PDB entry 8Z6A | electron microscopy, 2.99 A resolution | chains B and A of the 6 polymer chains in the assembly

Chain B (and A):
Name: Spike glycoprotein
From: Severe acute respiratory syndrome coronavirus 2
Notes: chain A of this document is another copy of the same molecule, construct and numbering; everything in this record applies to it too
Reference sequence: P0DTC2 (SPIKE_SARS2); residues 1-1208 here = UniProt positions 1-1208
Sequence (1288 residues; each row starts with the number of its first residue):
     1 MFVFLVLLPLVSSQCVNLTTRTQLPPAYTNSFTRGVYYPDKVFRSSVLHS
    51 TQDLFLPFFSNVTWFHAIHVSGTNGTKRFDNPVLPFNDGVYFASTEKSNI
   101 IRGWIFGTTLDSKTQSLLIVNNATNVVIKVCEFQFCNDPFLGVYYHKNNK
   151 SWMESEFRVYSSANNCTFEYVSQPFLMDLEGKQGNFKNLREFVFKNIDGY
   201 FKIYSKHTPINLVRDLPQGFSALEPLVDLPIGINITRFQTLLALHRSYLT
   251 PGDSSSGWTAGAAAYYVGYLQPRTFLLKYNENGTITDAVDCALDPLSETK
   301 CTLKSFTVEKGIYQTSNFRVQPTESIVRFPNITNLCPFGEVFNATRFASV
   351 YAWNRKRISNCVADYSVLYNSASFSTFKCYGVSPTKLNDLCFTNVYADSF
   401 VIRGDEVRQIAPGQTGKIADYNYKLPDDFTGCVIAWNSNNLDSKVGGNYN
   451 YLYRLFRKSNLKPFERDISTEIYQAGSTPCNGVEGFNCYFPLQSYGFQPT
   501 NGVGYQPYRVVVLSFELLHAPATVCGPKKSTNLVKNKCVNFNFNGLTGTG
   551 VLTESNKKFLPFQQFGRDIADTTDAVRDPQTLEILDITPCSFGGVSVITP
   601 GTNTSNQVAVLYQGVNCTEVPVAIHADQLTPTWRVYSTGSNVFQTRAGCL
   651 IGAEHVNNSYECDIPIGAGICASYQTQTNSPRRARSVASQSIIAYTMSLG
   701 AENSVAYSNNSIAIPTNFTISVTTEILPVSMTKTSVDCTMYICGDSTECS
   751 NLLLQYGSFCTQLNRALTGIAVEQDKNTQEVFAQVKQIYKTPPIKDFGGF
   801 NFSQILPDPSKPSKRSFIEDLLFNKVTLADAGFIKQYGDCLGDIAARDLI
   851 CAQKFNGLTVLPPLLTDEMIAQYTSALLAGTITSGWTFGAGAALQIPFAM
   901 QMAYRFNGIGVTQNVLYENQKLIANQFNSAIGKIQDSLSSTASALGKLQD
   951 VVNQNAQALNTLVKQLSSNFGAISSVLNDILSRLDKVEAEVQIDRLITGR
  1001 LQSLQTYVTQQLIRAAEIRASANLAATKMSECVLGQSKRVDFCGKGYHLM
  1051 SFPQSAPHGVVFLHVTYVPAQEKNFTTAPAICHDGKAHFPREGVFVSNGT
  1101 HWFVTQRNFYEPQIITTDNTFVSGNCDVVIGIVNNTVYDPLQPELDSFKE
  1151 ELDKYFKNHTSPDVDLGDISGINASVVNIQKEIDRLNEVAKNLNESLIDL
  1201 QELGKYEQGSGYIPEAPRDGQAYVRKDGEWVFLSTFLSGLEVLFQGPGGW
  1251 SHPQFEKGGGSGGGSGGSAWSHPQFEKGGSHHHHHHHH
Unresolved in the structure: 1-13, 622-639, 677-688, 828-853, 1150-1288
Differences from the reference sequence: variant Gly-614 (Asp in P0DTC2); expression tag (1209-1288)
Disulfide bonds: Cys-15/Cys-136, Cys-131/Cys-166, Cys-291/Cys-301, Cys-336/Cys-361, Cys-379/Cys-432, Cys-391/Cys-525, Cys-480/Cys-488, Cys-538/Cys-590, Cys-617/Cys-649, Cys-662/Cys-671, Cys-738/Cys-760, Cys-743/Cys-749, Cys-1032/Cys-1043, Cys-1082/Cys-1126
Covalent attachments: N-acetylglucosamine (NAG) linked to Asn-17, Asn-61, Asn-122, Asn-149, Asn-165, Asn-234, Asn-282, Asn-331, Asn-343, Asn-616, Asn-657, Asn-709, Asn-717, Asn-801, Asn-1074, Asn-1098, Asn-1134
Curated features (UniProtKB/Swiss-Prot):
  - region: Asn-280 to Cys-301 (Putative superantigen), Arg-403 to Asp-405 (Integrin-binding motif), Asn-448 to Phe-456 (Immunodominant HLA epitope recognized by the CD8+), Pro-681 to Ala-684 (Putative superantigen), Ser-816 to Tyr-837 (Fusion peptide 1), Lys-835 to Phe-855 (Fusion peptide 2), Asp-1163 to Glu-1202 (Heptad repeat 2)
  - site (Cleavage): Arg-685, Ser-686, Arg-815, Ser-816
  - glycosylation: Asn-17 (N-linked (GlcNAc...) (complex) asparagine), Asn-61 (N-linked (GlcNAc...) (hybrid) asparagine), Asn-74 (N-linked (GlcNAc...) (complex) asparagine), Asn-122 (N-linked (GlcNAc...) (hybrid) asparagine), Asn-149 (N-linked (GlcNAc...) (complex) asparagine), Asn-165 (N-linked (GlcNAc...) (complex) asparagine), Asn-234 (N-linked (GlcNAc...) (high mannose) asparagine), Asn-282 (N-linked (GlcNAc...) (complex) asparagine), Thr-323 (O-linked (GalNAc) threonine), Ser-325 (O-linked (HexNAc...) serine), Asn-331 (N-linked (GlcNAc...) (complex) asparagine), Asn-343 (N-linked (GlcNAc...) (complex) asparagine), Asn-603 (N-linked (GlcNAc...) (hybrid) asparagine), Asn-616 (N-linked (GlcNAc...) (complex) asparagine), Asn-657 (N-linked (GlcNAc...) (complex) asparagine), Thr-676 (O-linked (GlcNAc...) threonine), Thr-678 (O-linked (GlcNAc...) threonine), Asn-709 (N-linked (GlcNAc...) (high mannose) asparagine), Asn-717 (N-linked (GlcNAc...) (hybrid) asparagine), Asn-801 (N-linked (GlcNAc...) (hybrid) asparagine) and 6 more in UniProt
  - natural variant: Leu-5 (L5F: In strain: Iota/B.1.526), Ser-13 (S13I: In strain: Epsilon/B.1.427/B.1.429), Leu-18 (L18F: In strain: Beta/B.1.351, Gamma/P.1 and 1 more), Thr-19 (T19I: In strain: Omicron/BQ.1.1, Omicron/XBB.1.5 and 1 more; T19R: In strain: Delta/B.1.617.2, Omicron/BA.2 and 4 more), Thr-20 (T20N: In strain: Gamma/P.1), Leu-24 to Ala-27 (sequence variant, change not given here; In strain: Omicron/BA.2, Omicron/BA.2.12.1 and 6 more), Pro-26 (P26S: In strain: Gamma/P.1), Gln-52 (Q52H: In strain: Omicron/EG.5.1), Ala-67 (A67V: In strain: Eta/B.1.525, Omicron/BA.1), His-69 to Val-70 (deletion: In strain: Alpha/B.1.1.7, Eta/B.1.525 and 5 more), Gly-75 (G75V: In strain: Lambda/C.37), Thr-76 (T76I: In strain: Lambda/C.37), 82 further natural variant entries in UniProt
  - mutagenesis: His-69 to Val-70 (Increased incorporation of cleaved spike into virions), Asn-121 (N121Q: Partial loss of biliverdin affinity), Arg-190 (R190K: Partial loss of biliverdin affinity), Asn-234 (N234Q: Increased resistance to neutralizing antibodies), Asn-331 (N331Q: Reduced viral infectivity), Asn-343 (N343Q: Reduced viral infectivity), Leu-452 (L452R: Increased resistance to neutralizing antibodies. Decreases HLA binding to NF9 epitope. Increased binding affinity to human ACE2), Tyr-453 (Y453F: Decreased HLA binding to NF9 epitope. Increased binding affinity to human ACE2), Ala-475 (A475V: Increased resistance to neutralizing antibodies), Val-483 (V483A: Increased resistance to neutralizing antibodies), Glu-484 (E484D: Increased replication in human TMEM106B overexpressing cells), Phe-490 (F490L: Increased resistance to neutralizing antibodies and human covalescent sera neutralization), 14 further mutagenesis entries in UniProt

Interface between chain B and chain A:
Contacting residue pairs (147; chain B residue first):
  Arg-319(B) / Asp-737(A)  salt bridge
  Arg-319(B) / Met-740(A)
  Arg-357(B) / Cys-166(A)
  Arg-357(B) / Thr-167(A)  hydrogen bond (side chain-backbone)
  Ser-359(B) / Thr-167(A)
  Asn-360(B) / Phe-168(A)
  Pro-521(B) / Tyr-200(A)
  Pro-521(B) / Pro-230(A)  hydrophobic
  Pro-521(B) / Gly-232(A)
  Lys-557(B) / Phe-43(A)
  Lys-558(B) / Asn-282(A)
  Phe-559(B) / Phe-43(A)  hydrophobic
  Leu-560(B) / Tyr-38(A)
  Leu-560(B) / Asn-282(A)
  Leu-560(B) / Gly-283(A)
  Phe-562(B) / Tyr-38(A)  hydrophobic
  Phe-562(B) / Lys-41(A)
  Phe-562(B) / Glu-224(A)
  Phe-562(B) / Pro-225(A)
  Gln-563(B) / Val-42(A)
  Gln-563(B) / Phe-43(A)
  Gln-563(B) / Gly-283(A)
  Gln-564(B) / Lys-41(A)
  Phe-565(B) / Asp-40(A)
  Phe-565(B) / Lys-41(A)
  Phe-565(B) / Val-42(A)
  Phe-565(B) / Phe-43(A)  hydrogen bond (backbone-backbone)
  Gly-566(B) / Phe-43(A)
  Arg-567(B) / Val-42(A)
  Arg-567(B) / Phe-43(A)  hydrogen bond (backbone-backbone)
  Arg-567(B) / Arg-44(A)
  Ala-570(B) / Val-963(A)  hydrophobic
  Thr-572(B) / Phe-855(A)
  Pro-589(B) / Lys-854(A)
  Pro-589(B) / Phe-855(A)  hydrophobic
  Phe-592(B) / Lys-854(A)
  Phe-592(B) / Gly-857(A)
  Phe-592(B) / Thr-859(A)
  Gln-613(B) / Leu-861(A)
  Gly-614(B) / Lys-854(A)  hydrogen bond (backbone-side chain)
  Arg-646(B) / Thr-866(A)
  Ala-647(B) / Pro-862(A)  hydrophobic
  Pro-665(B) / Leu-864(A)  hydrophobic
  Gly-667(B) / Leu-864(A)
  Ala-668(B) / Pro-863(A)  hydrogen bond (backbone-backbone)
  Ala-668(B) / Leu-864(A)
  Ala-668(B) / Thr-866(A)
  Gly-669(B) / Leu-864(A)  hydrogen bond (backbone-backbone)
  Gly-669(B) / Thr-866(A)
  Gly-669(B) / Met-869(A)
  Thr-696(B) / Met-869(A)
  Met-697(B) / Leu-865(A)  hydrophobic
  Met-697(B) / Met-869(A)  hydrophobic
  Leu-699(B) / Ile-788(A)  hydrophobic
  Leu-699(B) / Met-869(A)
  Leu-699(B) / Gln-872(A)
  Leu-699(B) / Tyr-873(A)
  Ala-701(B) / Gln-787(A)
  Ala-701(B) / Ile-788(A)  hydrogen bond (backbone-backbone)
  Glu-702(B) / Ile-788(A)
  Glu-702(B) / Lys-790(A)
  Asn-703(B) / Gln-787(A)
  Asn-703(B) / Ile-788(A)  hydrogen bond (backbone-backbone)
  Asn-703(B) / Tyr-789(A)
  Asn-703(B) / Lys-790(A)  hydrogen bond (backbone-backbone)
  Val-705(B) / Tyr-789(A)  hydrophobic
  Val-705(B) / Gln-895(A)
  Ala-706(B) / Gln-895(A)
  Tyr-707(B) / Pro-792(A)  hydrophobic
  Tyr-707(B) / Asp-796(A)
  Tyr-707(B) / Phe-797(A)
  Tyr-707(B) / Ile-896(A)
  Tyr-707(B) / Pro-897(A)  hydrophobic
  Tyr-707(B) / Phe-898(A)  hydrogen bond (side chain-backbone)
  Ser-708(B) / Pro-897(A)
  Asn-709(B) / Asp-796(A)
  Asn-709(B) / Pro-897(A)
  Ser-711(B) / Gln-895(A)
  Ser-711(B) / Ile-896(A)
  Ser-711(B) / Pro-897(A)
  Ile-712(B) / Gln-895(A)
  Ile-712(B) / Met-900(A)  hydrophobic
  Ala-713(B) / Leu-894(A)
  Ala-713(B) / Gln-895(A)  hydrogen bond (backbone-backbone)
  Pro-715(B) / Leu-894(A)
  Gln-957(B) / Arg-765(A)  hydrogen bond
  Thr-961(B) / Gln-762(A)
  Gln-965(B) / Tyr-756(A)  hydrogen bond (side chain-backbone)
  Gln-965(B) / Gly-757(A)
  Gln-965(B) / Ser-758(A)  hydrogen bond (side chain-backbone)
  Gln-965(B) / Phe-759(A)
  Ser-968(B) / Gln-755(A)
  Ser-968(B) / Tyr-756(A)
  Ser-968(B) / Gly-757(A)  hydrogen bond (side chain-backbone)
  Asn-969(B) / Gln-755(A)  hydrogen bond (backbone-backbone)
  Phe-970(B) / Gln-755(A)  hydrogen bond (backbone-backbone)
  Phe-970(B) / Tyr-756(A)  hydrophobic
  Phe-970(B) / Phe-759(A)  hydrophobic
  Gly-971(B) / Gln-755(A)
  Arg-995(B) / Asp-994(A)  salt bridge
  Gln-1002(B) / Gln-1002(A)  hydrogen bond
  Ser-1003(B) / Phe-759(A)
  Thr-1006(B) / Gln-762(A)
  Thr-1006(B) / Gln-1005(A)
  Thr-1009(B) / Thr-1009(A)
  Gln-1010(B) / Leu-1012(A)
  Ile-1013(B) / Leu-1012(A)  hydrophobic
  Glu-1017(B) / Arg-1019(A)  salt bridge
  Lys-1038(B) / Lys-1038(A)
  Arg-1039(B) / Thr-1027(A)
  Arg-1039(B) / Glu-1031(A)  salt bridge
  Arg-1039(B) / Arg-1039(A)
  Val-1040(B) / Ser-1030(A)
  Val-1040(B) / Leu-1034(A)
  Val-1040(B) / Gly-1035(A)
  Asp-1041(B) / Ser-1030(A)
  Asp-1041(B) / Leu-1034(A)
  Lys-1045(B) / Lys-786(A)
  Gly-1046(B) / Ala-890(A)
  Tyr-1047(B) / Trp-886(A)
  Tyr-1047(B) / Ala-890(A)  hydrophobic
  Val-1068(B) / Ala-890(A)
  Glu-1072(B) / Leu-894(A)
  Asn-1074(B) / Gln-895(A)  hydrogen bond
  Thr-1077(B) / Met-900(A)
  Pro-1079(B) / Tyr-917(A)
  Phe-1089(B) / Gln-913(A)
  Phe-1089(B) / Asn-914(A)
  Phe-1089(B) / Tyr-917(A)  hydrophobic
  Pro-1090(B) / Gln-913(A)  hydrogen bond (backbone-side chain)
  Val-1094(B) / Met-900(A)  hydrophobic
  Val-1094(B) / Tyr-904(A)
  Arg-1107(B) / Tyr-904(A)
  Phe-1121(B) / Thr-912(A)
  Ser-1123(B) / Asn-914(A)  hydrogen bond
  Ser-1123(B) / Glu-918(A)  hydrogen bond
  Ser-1123(B) / Glu-1111(A)  hydrogen bond
  Gly-1124(B) / Glu-918(A)
  Val-1128(B) / Tyr-917(A)
  Val-1128(B) / Glu-918(A)
  Val-1129(B) / Tyr-917(A)
  Ile-1130(B) / Gln-920(A)
  Ile-1130(B) / Lys-921(A)
  Leu-1145(B) / Glu-1144(A)
  Leu-1145(B) / Phe-1148(A)
  Phe-1148(B) / Phe-1148(A)  hydrophobic
  Lys-1149(B) / Phe-1148(A)
Interface residues without a listed pair, chain B (97 interface residues in all): Gln-314, Asn-317, His-519, Thr-523, Thr-549, Asp-568, Ile-569, Asp-571, Ile-666, Ile-670, Cys-671, Gly-700, Ser-704, Asn-710, Gly-1093
Interface residues without a listed pair, chain A (98 interface residues in all): Val-47, His-49, Asp-198, Gly-199, Ile-231, Thr-284, Asp-745, Thr-768, Gln-784, Leu-858, Ile-882, Thr-883, Thr-887, Gly-889, Gly-891, Ala-892, Ala-893, Asn-907, Lys-964

Summary:
97 residues of chain B face 98 of chain A across their interface; the contacts include 23 hydrogen bonds and 4
salt bridges. Polar contacts include Arg-319(B)/Asp-737(A), Arg-995(B)/Asp-994(A) and Glu-1017(B)/Arg-1019(A).
Covalently linked N-acetylglucosamine: at Asn-17(B), Asn-61(B), Asn-122(B), Asn-149(B), Asn-165(B) and
Asn-234(B) and 11 more.
Chain B and chain A are both Spike glycoprotein (Severe acute respiratory syndrome coronavirus 2); the
structure, Cryo-EM structure of SARS-CoV-2 D614G S with three ACE2 receptors binding (RB3) in prefusion
conformation, was determined by electron microscopy, deposited together with 8Z3W, 8Z4X, 8Z64, 8Z7B and 8Z7P.
